PDB entry 6WWC | X-ray diffraction, 2.56 A resolution | chains A and C of the 3 polymer chains in the assembly

# Chain A
Name: vFP16.02 antibody heavy chain
Source organism: Mus musculus
Notes: antibody fragment or engineered binder
Amino-acid sequence (217 residues; row label = number of the first residue in the row):
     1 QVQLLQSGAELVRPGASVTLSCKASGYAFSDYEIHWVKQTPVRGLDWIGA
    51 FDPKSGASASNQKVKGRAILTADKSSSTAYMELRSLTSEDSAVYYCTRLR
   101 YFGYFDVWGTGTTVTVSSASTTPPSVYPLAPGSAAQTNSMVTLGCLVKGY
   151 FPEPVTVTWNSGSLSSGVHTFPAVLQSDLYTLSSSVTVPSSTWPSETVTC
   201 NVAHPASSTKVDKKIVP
Not modelled in the structure: 132-135
Disulfides: Cys22-Cys96, Cys145-Cys200
What the authors report for this chain:
  - mutagenesis - V42E: increased binding to soluble fusion peptide

# Chain C
Name: fusion peptide
Amino-acid sequence (8 residues; each row starts with the number of its first residue):
   512 AVGIGAVF

# Interface between chain A and chain C
Pairs across the interface (18):
  Glu33(A) - Gly514(C)
  Glu33(A) - Ile515(C)  hydrogen bond (side chain-backbone)
  Glu33(A) - Gly516(C)  hydrogen bond (side chain-backbone)
  Ala50(A) - Ile515(C)
  Asp52(A) - Gly516(C)
  Ser55(A) - Gly516(C)
  Ala57(A) - Ile515(C)
  Ser58(A) - Ile515(C)
  Ala59(A) - Ile515(C)
  Leu99(A) - Ala512(C)
  Leu99(A) - Gly514(C)
  Tyr101(A) - Val513(C)
  Tyr101(A) - Gly516(C)  hydrogen bond (side chain-backbone)
  Tyr101(A) - Ala517(C)  hydrophobic
  Phe102(A) - Ala512(C)
  Phe102(A) - Val513(C)  hydrogen bond (backbone-backbone)
  Phe102(A) - Ala517(C)  hydrophobic
  Gly103(A) - Ala512(C)  hydrogen bond (backbone-backbone)
Interface residues without a listed pair, chain A (16 interface residues in all): His35, Trp47, Phe51, Arg100, Tyr104

# In short
The interface between chain A and chain C involves 16 residues on one side and 6 on the other; the contacts
include 5 hydrogen bonds. Polar contacts include Glu33(A)-Ile515(C), Glu33(A)-Gly516(C) and
Tyr101(A)-Gly516(C). From the paper: V42E of chain A increases binding to soluble fusion peptide.
Here chain A is vFP16.02 antibody heavy chain (Mus musculus) and chain C is fusion peptide. Entry 6WWC
(Vaccine-elicited mouse FP-targeting neutralizing antibody vFP16.02 with S48K mutation in light chain in
complex with HIV ...) was determined by X-ray diffraction (same publication as 6WX2).
